3F2D - chains P and A of the 3 polymer chains in the assembly; structure by X-ray diffraction, 2.51 A resolution.

Chain P:
Molecule: 17-nt DNA strand
Sequence (17 nucleotides; each row starts with the number of its first residue):
     1 CAGTGAGACGGGCAACC
Unresolved in the structure: 1-4

Chain A:
Protein: Geobacillus kaustophilus DNA polc
Organism: Geobacillus kaustophilus
Notes: EC 2.7.7.7; fragment: gkapolc, delta 1-227, delta 412-617
UniProtKB: Q5L0J3 (Q5L0J3_GEOKA); the construct has insertions or renumbered stretches relative to UniProt, so the offset changes along the chain: 228-424 = UniProt 227-423; 618-1444 = UniProt 618-1444
Chain sequence (1041 residues; each row starts with the number of its first residue; note: 188 numbers in that range are skipped by the numbering (no residue carries them; nothing is unmodelled there)):
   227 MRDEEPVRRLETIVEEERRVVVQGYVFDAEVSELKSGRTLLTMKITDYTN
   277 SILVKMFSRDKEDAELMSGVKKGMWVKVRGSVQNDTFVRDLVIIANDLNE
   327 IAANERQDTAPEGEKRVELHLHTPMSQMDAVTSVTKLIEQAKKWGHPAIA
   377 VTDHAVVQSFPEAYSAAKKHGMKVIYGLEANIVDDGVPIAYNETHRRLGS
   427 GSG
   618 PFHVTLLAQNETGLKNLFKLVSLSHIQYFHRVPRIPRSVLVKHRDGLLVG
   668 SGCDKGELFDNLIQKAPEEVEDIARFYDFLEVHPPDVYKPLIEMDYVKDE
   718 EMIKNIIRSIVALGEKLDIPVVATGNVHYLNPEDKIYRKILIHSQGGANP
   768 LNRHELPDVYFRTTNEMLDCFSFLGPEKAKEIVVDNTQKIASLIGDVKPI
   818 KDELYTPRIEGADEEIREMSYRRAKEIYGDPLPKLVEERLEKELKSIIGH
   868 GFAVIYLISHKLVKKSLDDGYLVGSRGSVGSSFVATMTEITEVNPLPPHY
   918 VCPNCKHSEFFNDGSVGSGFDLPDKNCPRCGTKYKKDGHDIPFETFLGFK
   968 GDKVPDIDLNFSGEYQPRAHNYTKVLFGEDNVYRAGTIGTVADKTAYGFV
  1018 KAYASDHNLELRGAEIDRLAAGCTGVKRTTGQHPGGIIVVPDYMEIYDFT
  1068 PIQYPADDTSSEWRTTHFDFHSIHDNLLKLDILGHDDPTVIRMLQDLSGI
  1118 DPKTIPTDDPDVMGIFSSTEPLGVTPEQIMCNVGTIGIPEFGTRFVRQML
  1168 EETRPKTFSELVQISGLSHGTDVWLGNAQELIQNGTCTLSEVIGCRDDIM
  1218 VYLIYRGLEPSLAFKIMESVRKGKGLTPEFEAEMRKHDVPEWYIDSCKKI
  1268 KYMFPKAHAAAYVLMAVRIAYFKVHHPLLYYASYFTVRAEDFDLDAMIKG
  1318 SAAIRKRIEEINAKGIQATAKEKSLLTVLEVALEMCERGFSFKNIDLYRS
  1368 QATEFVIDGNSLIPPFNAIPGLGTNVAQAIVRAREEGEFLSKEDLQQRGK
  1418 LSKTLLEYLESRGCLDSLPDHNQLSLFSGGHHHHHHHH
Unresolved in the structure: 227-232, 412-429, 679-686, 709-713, 1445-1455
Sequence notes: expression tag (227, 1445-1455); linker (425-429)
Ion coordination: Mn2+ site 1: His346, His348, Glu405, Asn743 (together with phosphate ion); Zn2+ site 1: Asp355, His380, His745 (together with phosphate ion); Mn2+ site 2: Glu405, His620, Cys670 (together with phosphate ion); Zn2+ site 2: Cys919, Cys922, Cys944, Cys947; Mn2+ site 3: Asp973, Asp975 (together with 2'-deoxyguanosine-5'-triphosphate)
Ligand contacts: 2'-deoxyguanosine-5'-triphosphate (DGT): Arg893, Gly894, Ser895, Thr962, Phe963, Lys970, Pro972, Asp973, Asp975, Asp1098, His1186, Arg1213, Arg1238, Tyr1269, Phe1271, Pro1272, His1275
From the paper describing this entry:
  - catalytic residues: Asp1098 (proposed by the authors, not directly observed)
  - specificity-determining residues: His1275 (proposed by the authors, not directly observed)

Chain P / chain A interface:
Residue-residue contacts - 28 pairs, chain P then chain A:
  DC9(P) - Gly1388(A)  sugar contact
  DC9(P) - Gly1390(A)  hydrogen bond to the phosphate
  DC9(P) - Thr1391(A)  phosphate contact
  DC9(P) - Asn1392(A)  phosphate contact
  DC9(P) - Val1393(A)  phosphate contact
  DG10(P) - Gly1388(A)  hydrogen bond to the phosphate
  DG10(P) - Leu1389(A)  phosphate contact
  DG11(P) - Lys1338(A)  sugar contact
  DG12(P) - Lys1338(A)  salt bridge to the phosphate
  DC13(P) - Lys1011(A)  salt bridge to the phosphate
  DC13(P) - Thr1012(A)  hydrogen bond to the phosphate
  DA14(P) - Thr1007(A)  sugar contact
  DA14(P) - Ala1009(A)  hydrogen bond to the phosphate
  DA14(P) - Lys1011(A)  phosphate contact
  DA14(P) - Thr1012(A)  hydrogen bond to the phosphate
  DA15(P) - Thr1004(A)  phosphate contact
  DA15(P) - Ile1005(A)  phosphate contact
  DA15(P) - Thr1007(A)  hydrogen bond to the phosphate
  DC16(P) - Thr1004(A)  phosphate contact
  DC16(P) - His1050(A)  hydrogen bond to the phosphate
  DC16(P) - Pro1051(A)  sugar contact
  DC16(P) - Asp1086(A)  phosphate contact
  DC17(P) - Arg893(A)  hydrogen bond to the base
  DC17(P) - His1050(A)  salt bridge to the phosphate
  DC17(P) - Phe1087(A)  phosphate contact
  DC17(P) - Lys1096(A)  salt bridge to the phosphate
  DC17(P) - Asp1098(A)  sugar contact
  DC17(P) - Leu1100(A)  sugar contact
Other interface residues (no listed pair), chain P (10 interface residues in all): DA8
Other interface residues (no listed pair), chain A (27 interface residues in all): Asp975, Gly1006, Asp1010, Asp1308, Ile1386, Pro1387

Overview:
10 residues of chain P face 27 of chain A across their interface; the contacts include 8 hydrogen bonds and 4
salt bridges. Polar contacts include DC17(P)-Arg893(A), DC9(P)-Gly1390(A) and DG10(P)-Gly1388(A). Bound to
chain A: 2'-deoxyguanosine-5'-triphosphate. Asp973(A) and Asp975(A) coordinate Mn2+ site 3. The paper reports
the catalytic residue Asp1098(A); the specificity determinant His1275(A).
Chain P is a 17-nt DNA strand and chain A is Geobacillus kaustophilus DNA polc (Geobacillus kaustophilus); the
structure, DNA Polymerase PolC from Geobacillus kaustophilus complex with DNA, dGTP, Mn and Zn, was determined
by X-ray diffraction, deposited together with 3F2B and 3F2C.
